PDB entry 1PTG | X-ray diffraction, 2.60 A resolution | chain A

[Chain A]
Name: Phosphatidylinositol-specific phospholipase C
From: Bacillus cereus
Notes: EC 3.1.4.10
UniProt: P14262 (PLC_BACCE); residues 1-298 here correspond to UniProt positions 32-329 (UniProt number = residue number + 31)
Chain sequence (298 residues; numbered 1 to 298; the number before each row is that of its first residue):
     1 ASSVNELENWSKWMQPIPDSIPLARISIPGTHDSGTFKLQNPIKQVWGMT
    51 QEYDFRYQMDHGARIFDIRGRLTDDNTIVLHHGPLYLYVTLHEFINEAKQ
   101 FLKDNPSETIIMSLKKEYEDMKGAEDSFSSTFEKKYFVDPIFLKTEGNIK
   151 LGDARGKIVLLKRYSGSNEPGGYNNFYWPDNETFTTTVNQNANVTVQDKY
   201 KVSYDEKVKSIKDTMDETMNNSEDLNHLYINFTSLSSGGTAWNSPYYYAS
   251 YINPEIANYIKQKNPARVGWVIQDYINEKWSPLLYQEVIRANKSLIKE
Not modelled in the structure: 297-298
Small-molecule neighbours: 1,2,3,4,5,6-hexahydroxy-cyclohexane (INS): H32, D33, R69, K115, R163, W178, D180, D198, Y200, F232
What the authors report for this chain:
  - binding site for 1,2,3,4,5,6-hexahydroxy-cyclohexane: H32, R69, K115, R163, W178, Y200
  - catalytic residues: H32, H82
  - contacts within the chain: H32-D274 (hydrogen bond)
  - catalytic residues: R69, D274 (proposed by the authors, not directly observed)
  - mutagenesis - H32L, H82L: abolished catalytic activity

[Overview]
Ligands of chain A: 1,2,3,4,5,6-hexahydroxy-cyclohexane. The paper reports catalytic residues H32, H82 and R69
among others; H32L and H82L abolish catalytic activity.
Chain A is Phosphatidylinositol-specific phospholipase C (Bacillus cereus); the structure,
Phosphatidylinositol-specific phospholipase C in complex with myo-inositol, was determined by X-ray
diffraction (same publication as 1PTD).
